2DFN - chain A; structure by X-ray diffraction, 1.93 A resolution.

== Chain A ==
Molecule: Shikimate kinase
From: Mycobacterium tuberculosis
Notes: EC 2.7.1.71
UniProt: P0A4Z2 (AROK_MYCTU); numbering as in UniProt (aligned over 1-176)
Sequence (176 residues; row label = number of the first residue in the row):
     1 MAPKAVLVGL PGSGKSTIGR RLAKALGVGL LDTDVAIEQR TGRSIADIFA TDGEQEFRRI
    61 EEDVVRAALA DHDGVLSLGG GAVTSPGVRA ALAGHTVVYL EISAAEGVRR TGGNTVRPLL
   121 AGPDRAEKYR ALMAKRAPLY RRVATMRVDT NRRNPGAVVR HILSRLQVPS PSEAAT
Unresolved in the structure: 1, 167-176
Ligand contacts:
  - ADP (adenosine-5'-diphosphate): Leu-10, Pro-11, Gly-12, Ser-13, Gly-14, Lys-15, Ser-16, Thr-17, Arg-110, Arg-117, Thr-150, Arg-153, Asn-154, Pro-155, Val-158
  - shikimate (SKM; (3R,4S,5R)-3,4,5-trihydroxycyclohex-1-ene-1-carboxylic acid): Pro-11, Lys-15, Asp-34, Ile-45, Phe-49, Phe-57, Arg-58, Glu-61, Gly-79, Gly-80, Gly-81, Arg-117, Pro-118, Leu-119, Leu-132, Arg-136
Reported in the primary citation:
  - conformationally variable residues (side-chain flip): Asp-32, Asp-34, Ile-45, Ala-46, Phe-49, Phe-57, Pro-118
  - binding site for shikimate: Asp-34

== In short ==
Bound to chain A: ADP and shikimate. The paper reports a binding site for shikimate at Asp-34; conformational
variability at Asp-32, Asp-34 and Ile-45 among others.
Chain A is Shikimate kinase (Mycobacterium tuberculosis); the structure, Structure of shikimate kinase from
Mycobacterium tuberculosis complexed with ADP and shikimate at 1.9 angstrons of ..., was determined by X-ray
diffraction, deposited together with 2DFT.
